Entry 3CF4 (X-ray diffraction, 2.00 A resolution); this record covers chains A and G.

[Chain A]
Molecule: Acetyl-CoA decarboxylase/synthase alpha subunit
Organism: Methanosarcina barkeri
Notes: EC 1.2.99.2
Chain sequence (807 residues; each row starts with the number of its first residue):
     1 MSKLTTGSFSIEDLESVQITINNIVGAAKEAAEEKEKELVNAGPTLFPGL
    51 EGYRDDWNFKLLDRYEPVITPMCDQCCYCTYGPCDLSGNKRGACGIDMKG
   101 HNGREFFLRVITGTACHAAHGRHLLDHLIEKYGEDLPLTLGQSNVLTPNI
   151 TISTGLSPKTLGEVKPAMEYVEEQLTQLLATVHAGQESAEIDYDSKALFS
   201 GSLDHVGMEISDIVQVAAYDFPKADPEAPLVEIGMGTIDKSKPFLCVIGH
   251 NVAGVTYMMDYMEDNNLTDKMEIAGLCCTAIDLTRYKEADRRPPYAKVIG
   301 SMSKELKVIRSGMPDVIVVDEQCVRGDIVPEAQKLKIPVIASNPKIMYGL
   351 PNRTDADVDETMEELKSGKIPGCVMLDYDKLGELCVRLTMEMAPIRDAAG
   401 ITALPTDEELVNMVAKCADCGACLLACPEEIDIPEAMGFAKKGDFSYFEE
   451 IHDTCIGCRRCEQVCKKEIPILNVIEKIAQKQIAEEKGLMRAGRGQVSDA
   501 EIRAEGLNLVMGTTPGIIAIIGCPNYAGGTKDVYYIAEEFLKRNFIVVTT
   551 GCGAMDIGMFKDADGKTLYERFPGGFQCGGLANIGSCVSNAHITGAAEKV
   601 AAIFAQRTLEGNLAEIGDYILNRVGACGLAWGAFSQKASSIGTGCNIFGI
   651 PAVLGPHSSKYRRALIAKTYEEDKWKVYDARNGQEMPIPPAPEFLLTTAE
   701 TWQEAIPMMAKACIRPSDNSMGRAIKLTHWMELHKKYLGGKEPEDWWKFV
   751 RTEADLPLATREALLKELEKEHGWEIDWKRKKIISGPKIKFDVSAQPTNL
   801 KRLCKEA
Unresolved in the structure: 1-40, 807
Ion coordination: 4Fe-4S cluster Fe site 1: C73, C77; 4Fe-4S cluster Fe site 2: C76, C79, C84, C94; Fe ion: H250, C278 (together with fe(3)-ni(1)-S(4) cluster); fe(3)-ni(1)-S(4) cluster Fe: C323, C523, C552, C587 (together with carbon monoxide); 4Fe-4S cluster Fe site 3: C417, C420, C423, C465; 4Fe-4S cluster Fe site 4: C427, C455, C458, C461
Ligand contacts:
  - carbon monoxide (CMO): H117, C587, N590, K637, I641
  - 4Fe-4S cluster (SF4), molecule 1: C73, Q75, C77
  - 4Fe-4S cluster (SF4), molecule 2: C76, C77, Y78, C79, Y81, G82, P83, C84, G92, A93, C94, I96, R104, A184
  - 4Fe-4S cluster (SF4), molecule 3: C417, A418, D419, C420, G421, A422, C423, I433, P434, M437, V464, C465, K467, I469, I471
  - 4Fe-4S cluster (SF4), molecule 4: A426, C427, P428, E429, I431, I433, C455, I456, G457, C458, R459, R460, C461, L472, I475
  - fe(3)-ni(1)-S(4) cluster (WCC): H250, C277, C278, M302, C323, G522, C523, P524, C552, C587, F634, S635, K637
From the paper describing this entry:
  - 4Fe-4S cluster coordination: C73, C76, C417, C427
  - fe(3)-ni(1)-S(4) cluster coordination: C323
  - Fe ion coordination: H250, C278
  - binding site for carbon monoxide: H117, K637, I641
  - catalytic residues: H117 (proposed by the authors, not directly observed)

[Chain G]
Molecule: Acetyl-CoA decarboxylase/synthase epsilon subunit
Organism: Methanosarcina barkeri
Notes: EC 1.2.99.2
Chain sequence (170 residues; numbered 1 to 170; the number before each row is that of its first residue):
     1 MVDTTKNTKLFTSYGVNTSKAVSPEMAAKIISKAKRPLLMVGTLALDPEL
    51 LDRVVKISKAANIPIAATGSSLAVLADKDVDAKYINAHMLGFYLTDPKWP
   101 GLDGNGNYDMIITIGFKKFYINQVLSAAKNFSNLKTIAIERGYIQNATMS
   151 FGNLSKADHYAALDELINAL
Unresolved in the structure: 1
From the paper describing this entry:
  - higher-order assembly contacts with a neighbouring Acetyl-CoA decarboxylase/synthase alpha subunit: F11 to N17

[How chain A and chain G interact]
Pairs across the interface - 81 pairs, chain A then chain G:
  E66(A) - F92(G)
  V68(A) - F92(G)  hydrophobic
  I69(A) - A127(G)
  I69(A) - F131(G)
  T70(A) - Q123(G)  hydrogen bond (backbone-side chain)
  T70(A) - S126(G)
  P71(A) - Y14(G)
  P71(A) - Q123(G)
  P71(A) - S126(G)  hydrogen bond (backbone-side chain)
  M72(A) - Y14(G)
  M72(A) - Q123(G)
  C73(A) - Y14(G)
  D74(A) - Y14(G)  hydrogen bond (backbone-backbone)
  D74(A) - K129(G)  salt bridge
  D74(A) - N130(G)  hydrogen bond
  S87(A) - N17(G)  hydrogen bond
  S87(A) - N130(G)
  G88(A) - N130(G)  hydrogen bond (backbone-side chain)
  N89(A) - N130(G)
  N89(A) - F131(G)
  M98(A) - N130(G)
  M98(A) - F131(G)  hydrophobic
  K99(A) - F131(G)
  L425(A) - F11(G)
  L425(A) - K118(G)
  A426(A) - F11(G)  hydrophobic
  P428(A) - F119(G)
  E429(A) - K117(G)  hydrogen bond (backbone-side chain)
  E430(A) - K117(G)  hydrogen bond (backbone-side chain)
  E430(A) - K118(G)  hydrogen bond (side chain-backbone)
  E430(A) - F119(G)  hydrogen bond (side chain-backbone)
  D432(A) - R141(G)  salt bridge
  E435(A) - K156(G)  salt bridge
  R460(A) - F11(G)
  A527(A) - L44(G)  hydrophobic
  P656(A) - F119(G)
  P656(A) - Y120(G)
  H657(A) - F119(G)
  S659(A) - Y120(G)
  S659(A) - Q123(G)  hydrogen bond (backbone-side chain)
  K660(A) - F119(G)
  K660(A) - Q123(G)
  A664(A) - H88(G)
  I666(A) - H88(G)
  I666(A) - M89(G)  hydrophobic
  I666(A) - F92(G)
  A667(A) - Y93(G)  hydrogen bond (backbone-side chain)
  K668(A) - F92(G)
  K668(A) - Y93(G)
  K668(A) - D96(G)  salt bridge
  T669(A) - Y93(G)  hydrogen bond (backbone-side chain)
  Y670(A) - Y93(G)
  Y670(A) - D96(G)  hydrogen bond
  Y670(A) - W99(G)
  Y670(A) - P100(G)
  E693(A) - M89(G)
  T697(A) - N86(G)
  T697(A) - H88(G)
  T698(A) - N86(G)  hydrogen bond (backbone-side chain)
  T698(A) - H88(G)  hydrogen bond
  T698(A) - Y120(G)  hydrogen bond
  E700(A) - G42(G)
  E700(A) - T43(G)  hydrogen bond
  E700(A) - L44(G)  hydrogen bond (side chain-backbone)
  E700(A) - G69(G)
  E700(A) - Y120(G)
  T701(A) - T43(G)
  T701(A) - S70(G)  hydrogen bond
  Q703(A) - S70(G)
  E704(A) - G69(G)
  E704(A) - Y84(G)  hydrogen bond
  E704(A) - N86(G)  hydrogen bond
  M708(A) - Y84(G)
  M708(A) - N86(G)
  Y737(A) - A73(G)
  L738(A) - G69(G)
  L738(A) - S70(G)
  L738(A) - L72(G)
  G739(A) - L72(G)
  G739(A) - A73(G)
  G739(A) - A76(G)
Other interface residues (no listed pair), chain A (49 interface residues in all): Q75, D85, L424, A699, H734, E744
Other interface residues (no listed pair), chain G (42 interface residues in all): K9, G15, V16, T68, K83, K98, G115, F116, V124, N153

[In short]
49 residues of chain A and 42 residues of chain G are in contact; the contacts include 22 hydrogen bonds and 4
salt bridges. Polar contacts include D74(A)-K129(G), D432(A)-R141(G) and E435(A)-K156(G). From the paper: the
catalytic residue H117(A); a binding site for carbon monoxide at H117(A), K637(A) and I641(A).
Here chain A is Acetyl-CoA decarboxylase/synthase alpha subunit and chain G is Acetyl-CoA
decarboxylase/synthase epsilon subunit, both from Methanosarcina barkeri. Entry 3CF4 (Structure of the CODH
component of the M. barkeri ACDS complex) was determined by X-ray diffraction.
